PDB entry 2PU8 | X-ray diffraction, 2.10 A resolution | chains A and B

Chain A (and B):
Protein: Methylthioribose kinase
From: Bacillus subtilis
Notes: EC 2.7.1.100; chain B of this document is another copy of the same molecule, construct and numbering; everything in this record applies to it too
UniProtKB: O31663 (MTNK_BACSU); residues 1-397 here = UniProt positions 1-397
Sequence (397 residues; each row starts with the number of its first residue):
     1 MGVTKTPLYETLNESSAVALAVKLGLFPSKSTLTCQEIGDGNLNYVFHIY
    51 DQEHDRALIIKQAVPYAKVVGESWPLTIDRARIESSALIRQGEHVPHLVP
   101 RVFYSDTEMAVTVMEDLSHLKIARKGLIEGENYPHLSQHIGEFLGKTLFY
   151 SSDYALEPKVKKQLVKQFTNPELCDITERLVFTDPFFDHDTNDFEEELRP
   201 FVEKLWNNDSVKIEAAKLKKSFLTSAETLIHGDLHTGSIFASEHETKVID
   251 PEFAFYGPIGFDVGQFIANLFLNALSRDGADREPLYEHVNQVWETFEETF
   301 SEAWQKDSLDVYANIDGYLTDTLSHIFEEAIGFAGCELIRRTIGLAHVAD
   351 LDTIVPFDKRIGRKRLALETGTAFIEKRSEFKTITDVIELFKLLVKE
Unresolved in the structure: 1-6, 22-32, 67-72, 397 (chain B: 1-6, 27-33, 40-42, 50-55, 66-74, 397)
Small-molecule neighbours: CPS (3-[(3-cholamidopropyl)dimethylammonio]-1-propanesulfonate): K377, E380, F381, D386, E389, L390, L393
UniProt features mapped onto this chain:
  - binding site (ATP): N44, K61, E115 to L117, D250 to E252
  - binding site (substrate): D233, R340

How chain A and chain B interact:
Pairs across the interface (70; chain A residue first):
  D153(A) - L223(B)
  D153(A) - T224(B)
  Y154(A) - K220(B)
  P158(A) - E178(B)
  P158(A) - L223(B)  hydrophobic
  K159(A) - P171(B)
  K159(A) - E172(B)
  K161(A) - L223(B)  hydrogen bond (side chain-backbone)
  K161(A) - T224(B)
  K162(A) - P171(B)
  K162(A) - C174(B)
  K162(A) - E178(B)  salt bridge
  T169(A) - K166(B)
  P171(A) - K159(B)
  P171(A) - K162(B)
  C174(A) - K162(B)
  E178(A) - P158(B)
  E178(A) - K162(B)  salt bridge
  F182(A) - Y312(B)  hydrogen bond (backbone-side chain)
  T183(A) - V311(B)
  T183(A) - Y312(B)
  F186(A) - Y312(B)
  F187(A) - V311(B)  hydrophobic
  F187(A) - Y312(B)  hydrophobic
  D209(A) - I315(B)
  K212(A) - Y312(B)
  I213(A) - I315(B)  hydrophobic
  I213(A) - D316(B)
  I213(A) - G317(B)
  I213(A) - Y318(B)
  I213(A) - D321(B)
  A215(A) - Y312(B)
  A216(A) - Y312(B)  hydrophobic
  A216(A) - Y318(B)  hydrogen bond (backbone-side chain)
  K217(A) - Y318(B)
  K217(A) - D321(B)  salt bridge
  K220(A) - Y154(B)
  K220(A) - E227(B)  salt bridge
  K220(A) - Y318(B)
  L223(A) - D153(B)
  L223(A) - K161(B)  hydrogen bond (backbone-side chain)
  T224(A) - D153(B)
  T224(A) - K161(B)
  T224(A) - T224(B)
  T224(A) - S225(B)
  T224(A) - A226(B)  hydrogen bond (backbone-backbone)
  T224(A) - E227(B)
  S225(A) - T224(B)
  A226(A) - T224(B)  hydrogen bond (backbone-backbone)
  E227(A) - K220(B)  salt bridge
  E227(A) - T224(B)
  V311(A) - T183(B)
  V311(A) - F187(B)  hydrophobic
  Y312(A) - F182(B)  hydrogen bond (side chain-backbone)
  Y312(A) - T183(B)
  Y312(A) - F186(B)
  Y312(A) - F187(B)  hydrophobic
  Y312(A) - K212(B)
  Y312(A) - A215(B)
  Y312(A) - A216(B)  hydrophobic
  I315(A) - D209(B)
  I315(A) - K212(B)
  I315(A) - I213(B)  hydrophobic
  D316(A) - I213(B)
  G317(A) - I213(B)
  Y318(A) - I213(B)
  Y318(A) - A216(B)  hydrogen bond (side chain-backbone)
  Y318(A) - K220(B)
  D321(A) - I213(B)
  D321(A) - K217(B)  salt bridge
Also at the interface, not in a pair above, chain A (39 interface residues in all): K166, E172, D175, H189, K219, H325
Also at the interface, not in a pair above, chain B (41 interface residues in all): Q163, T169, D175, H189, E214, K219, H325

Overview:
Chain A and chain B form an interface of 39 and 41 residues respectively; the contacts include 8 hydrogen
bonds and 6 salt bridges. Polar pairs include K162(A)-E178(B), K217(A)-D321(B) and K220(A)-E227(B). Ligands of
chain A: compound CPS.
Both chains are Methylthioribose kinase (Bacillus subtilis). Entry 2PU8 (Structures of 5-methylthioribose
kinase reveal substrate specificity and unusual mode of nucleotide binding) was determined by X-ray
diffraction, deposited together with 2PUI, 2PUL, 2PUN and 2PUP.
